4QVQ - chains H and I of the 28 polymer chains in the assembly; structure by X-ray diffraction, 2.60 A resolution.

# Chain H
Name: Proteasome subunit beta type-2
Organism: Saccharomyces cerevisiae
Notes: EC 3.4.25.1
UniProtKB: P25043 (PSB2_YEAST); residues 1-232 here correspond to UniProt positions 30-261 (UniProt number = residue number + 29)
Amino-acid sequence (232 residues; each row starts with the number of its first residue):
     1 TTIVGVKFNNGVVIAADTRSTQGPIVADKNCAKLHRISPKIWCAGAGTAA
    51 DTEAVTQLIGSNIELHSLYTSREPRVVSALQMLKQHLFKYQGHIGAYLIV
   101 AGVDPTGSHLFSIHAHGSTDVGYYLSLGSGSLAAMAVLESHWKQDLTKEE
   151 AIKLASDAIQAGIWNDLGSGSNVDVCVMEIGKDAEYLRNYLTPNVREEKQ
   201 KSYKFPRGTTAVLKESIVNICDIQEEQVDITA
Unresolved in the structure: 227-232
Glycans and other covalent adducts: bortezomib (BO2) linked to Thr-1
Residues lining bound ligands: bortezomib (BO2; N-[(1R)-1-(dihydroxyboryl)-3-methylbutyl]-N-(pyrazin-2-ylcarbonyl)-L-phenylalaninamide): Arg-19, Ser-20, Thr-21, Gln-22, Ala-27, Cys-31, Lys-33, Gly-45, Ala-46, Gly-47, Thr-48, Ala-49, Thr-52, Gly-168

# Chain I
Name: Proteasome subunit beta type-3
Organism: Saccharomyces cerevisiae
Notes: EC 3.4.25.1
UniProtKB: P25451 (PSB3_YEAST); residues 0-204 here correspond to UniProt positions 1-205 (UniProt number = residue number + 1)
Amino-acid sequence (205 residues; numbered 0 to 204; the number before each row is that of its first residue; numbering starts at 0):
     0 MSDPSSINGGIVVAMTGKDCVAIACDLRLGSQSLGVSNKFEKIFHYGHVF
    50 LGITGLATDVTTLNEMFRYKTNLYKLKEERAIEPETFTQLVSSSLYERRF
   100 GPYFVGPVVAGINSKSGKPFIAGFDLIGCIDEAKDFIVSGTASDQLFGMC
   150 ESLYEPNLEPEDLFETISQALLNAADRDALSGWGAVVYIIKKDEVVKRYL
   200 KMRQD
Unresolved in the structure: 0
Ion coordination: Mg2+ site 1: Ala-174, Asp-177, Ser-180; Mg2+ site 2: Asp-204 (shared with 3 residues of chain Y)

# Chain H / chain I interface
Pairs across the interface (59):
  Ile-25(H) / Asp-143(I)
  Ile-25(H) / Phe-146(I)  hydrophobic
  Val-26(H) / Phe-146(I)
  Ala-27(H) / Asp-130(I)
  Asp-28(H) / Asp-130(I)
  Lys-29(H) / Glu-150(I)  salt bridge
  Thr-48(H) / Ile-126(I)
  Ala-49(H) / Cys-128(I)  hydrophobic
  Ala-50(H) / Tyr-95(I)
  Ala-50(H) / Ile-126(I)  hydrophobic
  Ala-50(H) / Cys-128(I)
  Asp-51(H) / Tyr-95(I)  hydrogen bond
  Asp-51(H) / Arg-98(I)  salt bridge
  Ala-54(H) / Tyr-95(I)
  Tyr-90(H) / Phe-99(I)  hydrophobic
  His-93(H) / Arg-98(I)
  His-93(H) / Phe-99(I)
  Ile-94(H) / Phe-99(I)  hydrophobic
  Arg-196(H) / Glu-150(I)  salt bridge
  Lys-199(H) / Ser-151(I)
  Lys-199(H) / Tyr-153(I)  hydrogen bond (side chain-backbone)
  Ser-202(H) / Glu-154(I)  hydrogen bond
  Tyr-203(H) / Ser-151(I)
  Tyr-203(H) / Leu-152(I)  hydrophobic
  Lys-204(H) / Asp-161(I)  salt bridge
  Phe-205(H) / Leu-152(I)  hydrophobic
  Phe-205(H) / Glu-164(I)
  Phe-205(H) / Gln-168(I)
  Arg-207(H) / Glu-160(I)  salt bridge
  Arg-207(H) / Asp-161(I)  salt bridge
  Gly-208(H) / Glu-164(I)  hydrogen bond (backbone-side chain)
  Thr-209(H) / Glu-164(I)  hydrogen bond (backbone-side chain)
  Thr-210(H) / Glu-164(I)  hydrogen bond
  Thr-210(H) / Ser-167(I)
  Thr-210(H) / Gln-168(I)  hydrogen bond
  Thr-210(H) / Leu-199(I)
  Ala-211(H) / Leu-199(I)
  Ala-211(H) / Lys-200(I)  hydrogen bond (backbone-backbone)
  Val-212(H) / Phe-163(I)  hydrophobic
  Val-212(H) / Tyr-198(I)
  Leu-213(H) / Tyr-198(I)  hydrogen bond (backbone-backbone)
  Leu-213(H) / Leu-199(I)
  Leu-213(H) / Lys-200(I)
  Lys-214(H) / Lys-196(I)
  Lys-214(H) / Arg-197(I)
  Lys-214(H) / Tyr-198(I)  hydrogen bond (backbone-backbone)
  Glu-215(H) / Lys-196(I)
  Glu-215(H) / Arg-197(I)  salt bridge
  Ser-216(H) / Val-195(I)
  Ser-216(H) / Lys-196(I)  hydrogen bond (backbone-backbone)
  Ile-217(H) / Val-194(I)
  Val-218(H) / His-44(I)
  Val-218(H) / Tyr-187(I)  hydrophobic
  Val-218(H) / Val-194(I)  hydrogen bond (backbone-backbone)
  Val-218(H) / Lys-196(I)
  Asn-219(H) / His-44(I)
  Ile-220(H) / Gly-46(I)
  Ile-220(H) / Val-194(I)  hydrophobic
  Asp-222(H) / Lys-74(I)  salt bridge
Also at the interface, not in a pair above, chain H (35 interface residues in all): Pro-206
Also at the interface, not in a pair above, chain I (36 interface residues in all): His-47, Phe-49, Asp-134, Glu-158, Thr-165, Leu-171

# Overview
The interface between chain H and chain I involves 35 residues on one side and 36 on the other; the contacts
include 12 hydrogen bonds and 8 salt bridges. Polar contacts include Lys-29(H)/Glu-150(I), Asp-51(H)/Arg-98(I)
and Arg-196(H)/Glu-150(I). Bortezomib is covalently linked to Thr-1(H).
Here chain H is Proteasome subunit beta type-2 and chain I is Proteasome subunit beta type-3, both from
Saccharomyces cerevisiae. Entry 4QVQ (yCP beta5-M45I mutant in complex with bortezomib) was determined by
X-ray diffraction together with 4QUX, 4QUY, 4QV0, 4QV1, 4QV3, 4QV4 and 42 further entries from the same study.
